8OLB - chains B and I of the 28 polymer chains in the assembly; structure by electron microscopy, 3.40 A resolution.

[Chain B]
Name: Inner capsid protein VP2
UniProt: A2T3R1 (A2T3R1_9VIRU); residues 1-882 here = UniProt positions 1-882
Amino-acid sequence (882 residues; row label = number of the first residue in the row):
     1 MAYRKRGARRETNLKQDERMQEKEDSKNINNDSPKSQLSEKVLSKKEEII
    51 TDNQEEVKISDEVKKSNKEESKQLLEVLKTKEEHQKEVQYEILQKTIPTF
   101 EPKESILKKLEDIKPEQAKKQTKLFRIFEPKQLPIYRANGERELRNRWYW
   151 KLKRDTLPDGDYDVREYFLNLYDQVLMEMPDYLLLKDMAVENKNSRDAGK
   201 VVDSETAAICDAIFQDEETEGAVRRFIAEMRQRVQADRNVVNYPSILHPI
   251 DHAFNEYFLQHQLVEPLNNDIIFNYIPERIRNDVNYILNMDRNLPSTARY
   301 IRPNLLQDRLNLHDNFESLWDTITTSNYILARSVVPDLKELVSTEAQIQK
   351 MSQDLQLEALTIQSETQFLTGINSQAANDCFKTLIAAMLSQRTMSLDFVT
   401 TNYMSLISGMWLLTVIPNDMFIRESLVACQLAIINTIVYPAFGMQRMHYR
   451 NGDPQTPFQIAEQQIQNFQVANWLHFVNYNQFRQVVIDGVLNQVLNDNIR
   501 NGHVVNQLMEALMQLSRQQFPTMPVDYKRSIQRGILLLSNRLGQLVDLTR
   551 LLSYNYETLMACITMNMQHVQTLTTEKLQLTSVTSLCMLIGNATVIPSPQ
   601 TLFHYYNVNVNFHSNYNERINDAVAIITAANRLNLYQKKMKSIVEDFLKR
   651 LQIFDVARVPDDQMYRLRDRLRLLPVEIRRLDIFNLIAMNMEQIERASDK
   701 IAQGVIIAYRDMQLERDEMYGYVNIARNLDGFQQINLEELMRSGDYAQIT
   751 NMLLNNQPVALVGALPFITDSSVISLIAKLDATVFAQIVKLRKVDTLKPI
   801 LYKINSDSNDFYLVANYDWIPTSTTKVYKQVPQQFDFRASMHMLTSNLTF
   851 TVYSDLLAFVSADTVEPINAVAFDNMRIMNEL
Unresolved in the structure: 1-82

[Chain I]
Name: Intermediate capsid protein VP6
UniProt: A2T3S6 (A2T3S6_9VIRU); numbering as in UniProt (aligned over 1-397)
Amino-acid sequence (397 residues; row label = number of the first residue in the row):
     1 MDVLYSLSKTLKDARDKIVEGTLYSNVSDLIQQFNQMIITMNGNEFQTGG
    51 IGNLPIRNWNFNFGLLGTTLLNLDANYVETARNTIDYFVDFVDNVCMDEM
   101 VRESQRNGIAPQSDSLRKLSAIKFKRINFDNSSEYIENWNLQNRRQRTGF
   151 TFHKPNIFPYSASFTLNRSQPAHDNLMGTMWLNAGSEIQVAGFDYSCAIN
   201 APANIQQFEHIVPLRRVLTTATITLLPDAERFSFPRVINSADGATTWFFN
   251 PVILRPNNVEVEFLLNGQIINTYQARFGTIVARNFDTIRLSFQLMRPPNM
   301 TPAVAVLFPNAQPFEHHATVGLTLRIESAVCESVLADASETLLANVTSVR
   351 QEYAIPVGPVFPPGMNWTDLITNYSPSREDNLQRVFTVASIRSMLIK
Ion coordination: Zn2+: His153 (shared with 1 residue of chain J; 1 residue of chain K)

[How chain B and chain I interact]
Pairs across the interface (36):
  Glu278(B) with Leu71(I)
  Arg279(B) with Thr69(I), hydrogen bond
  Asn282(B) with Leu71(I)
  Glu462(B) with Arg126(I), salt bridge
  Phe468(B) with Ile122(I), hydrophobic
  Ala471(B) with Arg126(I), hydrogen bond (backbone-side chain)
  Asn472(B) with Arg126(I), hydrogen bond
  His475(B) with Gln36(I); Ile39(I); Arg126(I)
  Tyr479(B) with Ile39(I)
  Gln481(B) with Leu65(I)
  Arg483(B) with Ile39(I); Leu65(I); Leu66(I); Gly67(I)
  Val485(B) with Gly67(I); Thr69(I); Leu70(I), hydrophobic
  Val486(B) with Leu70(I); Asp74(I); Asn76(I)
  Ile487(B) with Thr69(I); Leu70(I), hydrophobic
  Val494(B) with Thr68(I); Thr69(I)
  Leu495(B) with Thr68(I), hydrogen bond (backbone-side chain)
  Asn496(B) with Thr68(I)
  Asp497(B) with Tyr24(I), hydrogen bond; Ser28(I), hydrogen bond; Gln32(I), hydrogen bond; Thr68(I)
  Asn498(B) with Gln32(I)
  Arg500(B) with Tyr24(I); Thr68(I), hydrogen bond (side chain-backbone)
  Met560(B) with Thr69(I)
Interface residues without a listed pair, chain I (18 interface residues in all): Thr40, Tyr77

[In short]
21 residues of chain B face 18 of chain I across their interface, with 8 hydrogen bonds and 1 salt bridge.
Polar pairs include Glu462(B)-Arg126(I), Arg279(B)-Thr69(I) and Ala471(B)-Arg126(I).
Chain B is Inner capsid protein VP2 and chain I is Intermediate capsid protein VP6; the structure, SA11
Rotavirus Non-tripsinized Triple Layered Particle, was determined by electron microscopy together with 8OLC,
8OLE and 8QTZ from the same study.
